6V9H - chains B and C of the 5 polymer chains in the assembly; structure by electron microscopy, 4.10 A resolution (low resolution: residue-level contacts below are approximate; hydrogen-bond / salt-bridge calls are withheld).

== Chain B ==
Name: Creatine kinase B-type
From: Homo sapiens
Notes: EC 2.7.3.2
UniProtKB: P12277 (KCRB_HUMAN); residues 1-381 here = UniProt positions 1-381
Chain sequence (381 residues; each row starts with the number of its first residue):
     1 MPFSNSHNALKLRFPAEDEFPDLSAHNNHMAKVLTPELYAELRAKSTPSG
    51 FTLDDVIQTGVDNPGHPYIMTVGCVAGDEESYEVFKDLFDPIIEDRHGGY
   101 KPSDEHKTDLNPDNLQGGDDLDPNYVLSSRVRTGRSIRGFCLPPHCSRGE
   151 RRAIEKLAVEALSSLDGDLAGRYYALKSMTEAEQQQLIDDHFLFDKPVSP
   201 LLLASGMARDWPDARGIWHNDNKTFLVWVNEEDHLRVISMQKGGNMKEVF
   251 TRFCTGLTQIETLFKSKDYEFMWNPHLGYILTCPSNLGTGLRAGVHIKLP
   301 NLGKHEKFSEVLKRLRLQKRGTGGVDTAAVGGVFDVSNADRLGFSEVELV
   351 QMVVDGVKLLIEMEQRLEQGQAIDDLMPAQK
Not modelled in the structure: 1-5, 321-332, 380-381

== Chain C ==
Name: Ankyrin repeat and SOCS box protein 9
From: Homo sapiens
UniProtKB: Q96DX5 (ASB9_HUMAN); residues 1-294 here = UniProt positions 1-294
Chain sequence (314 residues; row label = number of the first residue in the row; numbers below 1 keep their minus sign (Met-19 is residue -19)):
   -19 MKHHHHHHHHGGLVPRGSHGMDGKQGGMDGSKPAGPRDFPGIRLLSNPLM
    31 GDAVSDWSPMHEAAIHGHQLSLRNLISQGWAVNIITADHVSPLHEACLGG
    81 HLSCVKILLKHGAQVNGVTADWHTPLFNACVSGSWDCVNLLLQHGASVQP
   131 ESDLASPIHEAARRGHVECVNSLIAYGGNIDHKISHLGTPLYLACENQQR
   181 ACVKKLLESGADVNQGKGQDSPLHAVARTASEELACLLMDFGADTQAKNA
   231 EGKRPVELVPPESPLAQLFLEREGPPSLMQLCRLRIRKCFGIQQHHKITK
   281 LVLPEDLKQFLLHL
Not modelled in the structure: -19 to 24
Construct notes: initiating methionine (-19); expression tag (-18 to 0)
What the authors report for this chain:
  - conformationally variable residues (order/disorder transition): Leu25 to Val34

== How chain B and chain C interact ==
Contacting residue pairs (10):
  Gln184(B) - Gly47(C)
  Ile188(B) - Gln49(C)
  Leu193(B) - Leu50(C)
  Asp195(B) - His48(C)
  Asp195(B) - Gln49(C)
  Asp195(B) - Leu50(C)
  Asp195(B) - Ser51(C)
  Val198(B) - Ser51(C)
  Val198(B) - Asn54(C)
  Val198(B) - Gln58(C)
Other interface residues (no listed pair), chain B (8 interface residues in all): Lys196, Ser199, Trp211
From the paper, about this interface:
  - interface residues, chain C: Leu50(C)

== Overview ==
8 residues of chain B face 7 of chain C across their interface. The paper reports the interface residue
Leu50(C); conformational variability at Leu25(C).
Chain B is Creatine kinase B-type and chain C is Ankyrin repeat and SOCS box protein 9, both from Homo
sapiens; the structure, Ankyrin repeat and SOCS-box protein 9 (ASB9), ElonginB (ELOB), and ElonginC (ELOC)
bound to its substrate ..., was determined by electron microscopy (same publication as 6V9I).
